PDB entry 7N2O | X-ray diffraction, 2.30 A resolution | chains C and F of the 5 polymer chains in the assembly

[Chain C]
Name: YeiH protein
Chain sequence (9 residues; each row starts with the number of its first residue):
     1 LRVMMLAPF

[Chain F]
Name: T-cell receptor beta chain
Source organism: Homo sapiens
Chain sequence (242 residues; each row starts with the number of its first residue):
     3 GVTQTPKHLI TATGQRVTLR CSPRSGDLSV YWYQQSLDQG LQFLIQYYNG EERAKGNILE
    63 RFSAQQFPDL HSELNLSSLE LGDSALYFCA SSVGLFSTDT QYFGPGTRLT VLEDLKNVFP
   123 PEVAVFEPSE AEISHTQKAT LVCLATGFYP DHVELSWWVN GKEVHSGVCT DPQPLKEQPA
   183 LNDSRYALSS RLRVSATFWQ NPRNHFRCQV QFYGLSENDE WTQDRAKPVT QIVSAEAWGR
   243 AD
Not modelled in the structure: 244
Cystine bridges: C23-C91, C145-C210
Glycans and other covalent adducts: N-acetylglucosamine (NAG) linked to N77

[How chain C and chain F interact]
Contacting residue pairs (7; chain C residue first):
  M5(C) with S99(F)
  L6(C) with L97(F); F98(F); S99(F), hydrogen bond (backbone-side chain)
  A7(C) with F98(F), hydrophobic
  P8(C) with L97(F); F98(F)
Interface residues without a listed pair, chain F (4 interface residues in all): T100
Interface features reported in the paper:
  - pairs named by the authors: F98(F)-P8(C)
  - interface residues, chain F: S99(F), T100(F)

[In short]
Chain C and chain F each contribute 4 residues to their interface; the contacts include 1 hydrogen bond. The
hydrogen-bonded pair is L6(C)-S99(F). The authors report a contact between F98(F) and P8(C). Covalently linked
N-acetylglucosamine: at N77(F). From the paper: interface residues S99(F) and T100(F).
Here chain C is YeiH protein and chain F is T-cell receptor beta chain (Homo sapiens). Entry 7N2O
(AS4.2-yeih-HLA*B27) was determined by X-ray diffraction (same publication as 7N2N, 7N2P, 7N2Q, 7N2R, 7N2S and
8CX4).
